PDB entry 7V94 | electron microscopy, 2.70 A resolution | chains A and B of the 4 polymer chains in the assembly

== Chain A ==
Molecule: Cas12c2
Source organism: uncultured archaeon
Amino-acid sequence (1232 residues; row label = number of the first residue in the row; numbers below 1 keep their minus sign (Met-13 is residue -13)):
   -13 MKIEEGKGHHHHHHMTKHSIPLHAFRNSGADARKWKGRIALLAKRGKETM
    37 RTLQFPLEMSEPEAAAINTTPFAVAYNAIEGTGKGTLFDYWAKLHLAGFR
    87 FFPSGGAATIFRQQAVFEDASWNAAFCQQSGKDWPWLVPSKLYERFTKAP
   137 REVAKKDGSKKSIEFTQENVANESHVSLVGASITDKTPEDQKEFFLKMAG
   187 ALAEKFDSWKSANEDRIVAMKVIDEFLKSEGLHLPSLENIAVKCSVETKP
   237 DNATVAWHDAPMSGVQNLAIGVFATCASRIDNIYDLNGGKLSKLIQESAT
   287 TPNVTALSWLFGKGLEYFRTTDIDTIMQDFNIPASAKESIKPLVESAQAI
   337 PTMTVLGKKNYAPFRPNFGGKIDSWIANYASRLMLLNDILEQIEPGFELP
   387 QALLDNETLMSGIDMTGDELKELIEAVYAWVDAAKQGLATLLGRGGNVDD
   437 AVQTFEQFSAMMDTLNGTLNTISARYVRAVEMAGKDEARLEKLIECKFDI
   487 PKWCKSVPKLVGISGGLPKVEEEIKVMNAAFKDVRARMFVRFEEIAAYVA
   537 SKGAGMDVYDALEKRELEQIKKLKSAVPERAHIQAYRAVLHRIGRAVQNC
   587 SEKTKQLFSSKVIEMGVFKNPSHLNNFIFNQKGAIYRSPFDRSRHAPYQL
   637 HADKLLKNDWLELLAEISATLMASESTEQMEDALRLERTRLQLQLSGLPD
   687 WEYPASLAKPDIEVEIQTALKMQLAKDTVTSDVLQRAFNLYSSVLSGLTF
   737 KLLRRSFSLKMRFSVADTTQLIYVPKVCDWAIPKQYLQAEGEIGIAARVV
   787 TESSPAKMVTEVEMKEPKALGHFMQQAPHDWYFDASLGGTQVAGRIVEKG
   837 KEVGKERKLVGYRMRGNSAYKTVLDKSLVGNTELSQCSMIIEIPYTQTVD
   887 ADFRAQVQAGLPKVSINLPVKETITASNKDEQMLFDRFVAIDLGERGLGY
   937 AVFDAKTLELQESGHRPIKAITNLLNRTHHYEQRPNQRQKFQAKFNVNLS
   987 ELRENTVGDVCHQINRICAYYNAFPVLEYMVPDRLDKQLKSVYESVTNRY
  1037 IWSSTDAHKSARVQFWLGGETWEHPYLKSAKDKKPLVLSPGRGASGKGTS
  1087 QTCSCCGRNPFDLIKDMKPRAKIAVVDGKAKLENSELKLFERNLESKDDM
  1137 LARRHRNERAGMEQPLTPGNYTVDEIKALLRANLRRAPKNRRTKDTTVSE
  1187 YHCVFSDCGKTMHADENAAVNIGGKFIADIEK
Disordered / not traced: -13 to 4, 141-144, 558-566, 913-918, 1081-1198, 1218
From the paper describing this entry:
  - catalytic residues: Asp928, Glu1014, Asp1201
  - binding site for sgRNA (chain B): His9, Arg12, Ser14, Arg19, Met36, Arg37, Phe626, Lys762, Gln771, Tyr772, Gln812, His815, Arg849, Gly852, Asn853, Ser854, Tyr856, Lys857, Lys955, Asn959, Arg963, Asn982, Asn991, His998, Gln999, Arg1002
  - binding site for target DNA (target strand): Met36, Phe626, Gln872
  - binding site for target DNA (non target strand): Arg137, Thr291, Ser294, Arg351
  - specificity-determining residues: Arg137, Arg351
  - mutagenesis - R137A, R351A: abolished binding to target DNA (non target strand)
  - conformationally variable residues (order/disorder transition): Phe626 to Arg630
  - mutagenesis - D928A: abolished catalytic activity on pre-sgRNA

== Chain B ==
Molecule: sgRNA
Source organism: uncultured archaeon
Sequence (112 nucleotides; numbered -1 to 110; the number before each row is that of its first residue; numbers below 1 keep their minus sign (G-1 is residue -1)):
    -1 GGAUACCACCCGUGCAUUUCUGGAUCAAUGAUCCGUACCUCAAUGUCCGG
    49 GCGCGCAGCUAGAGCGACCUGAAGAAAUUCAGGUUGGGUUUGAGGGGAAA
    99 UUAGGUGCGCUU
Disordered / not traced: -1 to 1, 25-27, 53-61, 67-80

== Interface between chain A and chain B ==
Residue-residue contacts (153):
  His9(A) - U87(B)  stacking on the base
  His9(A) - U88(B)  sugar contact
  Ala10(A) - U88(B)  sugar contact
  Phe11(A) - U88(B)  base contact
  Arg12(A) - U19(B)  hydrogen bond to the sugar
  Arg12(A) - G20(B)  salt bridge to the phosphate
  Arg12(A) - U88(B)  base contact
  Arg12(A) - U89(B)  hydrogen bond to the sugar
  Arg12(A) - A91(B)  salt bridge to the phosphate
  Asn13(A) - U88(B)  base contact
  Asn13(A) - G92(B)  phosphate contact
  Ser14(A) - G20(B)  phosphate contact
  Ser14(A) - U88(B)  hydrogen bond to the base
  Ser14(A) - A91(B)  hydrogen bond to the phosphate
  Ser14(A) - G92(B)  phosphate contact
  Gly15(A) - G20(B)  phosphate contact
  Gly15(A) - G92(B)  hydrogen bond to the phosphate
  Ala16(A) - G20(B)  hydrogen bond to the phosphate
  Asp17(A) - U89(B)  base contact
  Arg19(A) - G93(B)  salt bridge to the phosphate
  Arg19(A) - G94(B)  salt bridge to the phosphate
  Lys20(A) - G21(B)  salt bridge to the phosphate
  Met36(A) - G94(B)  base contact
  Arg37(A) - G94(B)  salt bridge to the phosphate
  Thr38(A) - G94(B)  hydrogen bond to the sugar
  Thr38(A) - G95(B)  sugar contact
  Gln40(A) - G95(B)  hydrogen bond to the phosphate
  Pro42(A) - C36(B)  sugar contact
  Tyr62(A) - A97(B)  sugar contact
  Glu66(A) - A97(B)  sugar contact
  Lys357(A) - A98(B)  sugar contact
  Arg368(A) - U100(B)  hydrogen bond to the sugar
  Arg368(A) - A101(B)  salt bridge to the phosphate
  Ser397(A) - U110(B)  hydrogen bond to the sugar
  Gly398(A) - U110(B)  sugar contact
  Arg461(A) - U110(B)  hydrogen bond to the base
  Pro494(A) - A101(B)  phosphate contact
  Lys495(A) - U100(B)  salt bridge to the phosphate
  Lys495(A) - A101(B)  hydrogen bond to the phosphate
  Leu496(A) - U100(B)  phosphate contact
  Val497(A) - U99(B)  sugar contact
  Val497(A) - U100(B)  phosphate contact
  Gly498(A) - U99(B)  sugar contact
  Gly498(A) - U100(B)  hydrogen bond to the phosphate
  Ser500(A) - A98(B)  hydrogen bond to the phosphate
  Ser500(A) - U99(B)  phosphate contact
  Lys550(A) - U110(B)  salt bridge to the phosphate
  Glu554(A) - U110(B)  phosphate contact
  Lys557(A) - U110(B)  hydrogen bond to the phosphate
  Arg578(A) - C108(B)  salt bridge to the phosphate
  Arg578(A) - U109(B)  salt bridge to the phosphate
  Arg581(A) - C106(B)  salt bridge to the phosphate
  Arg581(A) - G107(B)  salt bridge to the phosphate
  Asn585(A) - C106(B)  hydrogen bond to the phosphate
  Asn585(A) - G107(B)  hydrogen bond to the phosphate
  Ser624(A) - U110(B)  base contact
  Phe626(A) - U110(B)  base contact
  Arg671(A) - C106(B)  hydrogen bond to the sugar
  Gln678(A) - G107(B)  hydrogen bond to the sugar
  Gln678(A) - C108(B)  sugar contact
  Ser682(A) - U109(B)  phosphate contact
  Asp718(A) - U109(B)  phosphate contact
  Gln721(A) - C108(B)  sugar contact
  Gln721(A) - U109(B)  hydrogen bond to the phosphate
  Arg722(A) - C108(B)  sugar contact
  Arg722(A) - U109(B)  hydrogen bond to the sugar
  Asn725(A) - G107(B)  hydrogen bond to the sugar
  Asn725(A) - C108(B)  sugar contact
  Ser728(A) - G107(B)  sugar contact
  Lys746(A) - A96(B)  salt bridge to the phosphate
  Lys746(A) - A97(B)  phosphate contact
  Arg748(A) - A96(B)  hydrogen bond to the sugar
  Arg748(A) - A97(B)  hydrogen bond to the sugar
  Lys762(A) - G33(B)  salt bridge to the phosphate
  Lys762(A) - U34(B)  salt bridge to the phosphate
  Trp766(A) - C31(B)  hydrogen bond to the sugar
  Trp766(A) - C32(B)  sugar contact
  Ala767(A) - C31(B)  sugar contact
  Pro769(A) - U30(B)  sugar contact
  Pro769(A) - C31(B)  sugar contact
  Gln771(A) - U23(B)  hydrogen bond to the sugar
  Gln771(A) - U30(B)  hydrogen bond to the base
  Tyr772(A) - A22(B)  hydrogen bond to the base
  Tyr772(A) - U23(B)  sugar contact
  Gln774(A) - C24(B)  sugar contact
  Ala775(A) - U23(B)  phosphate contact
  Ala775(A) - C24(B)  phosphate contact
  Ile779(A) - U23(B)  sugar contact
  Gln811(A) - G21(B)  hydrogen bond to the sugar
  Gln811(A) - C32(B)  sugar contact
  Gln812(A) - G21(B)  hydrogen bond to the base
  Gln812(A) - A22(B)  hydrogen bond to the sugar
  Gln812(A) - C32(B)  hydrogen bond to the sugar
  Pro814(A) - C32(B)  phosphate contact
  Pro814(A) - G33(B)  phosphate contact
  His815(A) - G33(B)  hydrogen bond to the phosphate
  Asp816(A) - U34(B)  phosphate contact
  Arg849(A) - U34(B)  phosphate contact
  Arg849(A) - A35(B)  salt bridge to the phosphate
  Arg851(A) - A35(B)  salt bridge to the phosphate
  Arg851(A) - C36(B)  salt bridge to the phosphate
  Gly852(A) - U34(B)  sugar contact
  Gly852(A) - A35(B)  hydrogen bond to the phosphate
  Asn853(A) - U19(B)  hydrogen bond to the phosphate
  Asn853(A) - A35(B)  sugar contact
  Asn853(A) - C36(B)  base contact
  Ser854(A) - C18(B)  phosphate contact
  Ser854(A) - U19(B)  hydrogen bond to the phosphate
  Ser854(A) - G20(B)  base contact
  Ser854(A) - G33(B)  hydrogen bond to the base
  Ala855(A) - U19(B)  phosphate contact
  Ala855(A) - G20(B)  phosphate contact
  Tyr856(A) - G93(B)  hydrogen bond to the base
  Lys857(A) - G33(B)  sugar contact
  Lys857(A) - U34(B)  salt bridge to the phosphate
  Lys857(A) - A35(B)  salt bridge to the phosphate
  Thr858(A) - G20(B)  hydrogen bond to the sugar
  Thr858(A) - G21(B)  sugar contact
  Ile876(A) - A96(B)  sugar contact
  Asn903(A) - G95(B)  hydrogen bond to the sugar
  Arg952(A) - U87(B)  salt bridge to the phosphate
  Pro953(A) - G85(B)  phosphate contact
  Pro953(A) - G86(B)  phosphate contact
  Lys955(A) - A40(B)  phosphate contact
  Lys955(A) - A41(B)  sugar contact
  Asn959(A) - C39(B)  hydrogen bond to the phosphate
  Asn959(A) - A40(B)  hydrogen bond to the phosphate
  Asn962(A) - C9(B)  sugar contact
  Asn962(A) - G10(B)  phosphate contact
  Arg963(A) - G10(B)  phosphate contact
  Arg963(A) - U11(B)  salt bridge to the phosphate
  Arg963(A) - A40(B)  salt bridge to the phosphate
  Pro971(A) - G105(B)  sugar contact
  Asn972(A) - G105(B)  phosphate contact
  Asn972(A) - C106(B)  phosphate contact
  Arg974(A) - U104(B)  hydrogen bond to the sugar
  Gln975(A) - G105(B)  sugar contact
  Phe981(A) - G10(B)  sugar contact
  Asn982(A) - G12(B)  hydrogen bond to the phosphate
  Glu987(A) - U38(B)  sugar contact
  Leu988(A) - C39(B)  sugar contact
  Asn991(A) - U38(B)  hydrogen bond to the sugar
  Asn991(A) - C39(B)  sugar contact
  Asn991(A) - G92(B)  base contact
  Gly994(A) - G92(B)  sugar contact
  Asp995(A) - A91(B)  hydrogen bond to the sugar
  Asp995(A) - G92(B)  sugar contact
  His998(A) - U88(B)  hydrogen bond to the base
  His998(A) - A91(B)  hydrogen bond to the phosphate
  His998(A) - G92(B)  salt bridge to the phosphate
  Gln999(A) - U88(B)  hydrogen bond to the base
  Arg1002(A) - U88(B)  hydrogen bond to the base
  Gln1050(A) - G94(B)  base contact
Also at the interface, not in a pair above, chain A (104 interface residues in all): Lys22, Leu39, Ser360, Asn364, Ile499, Gly501, Gly502, Ala582, Ala813, Met850, Pro905
Also at the interface, not in a pair above, chain B (47 interface residues in all): U2, A29

== In short ==
The interface between chain A and chain B involves 104 residues on one side and 47 on the other, with 50
hydrogen bonds, 25 salt bridges and 1 aromatic stacking contact. Polar contacts include Ser14(A)-U88(B),
Arg461(A)-U110(B) and Gln771(A)-U30(B). From the paper: catalytic residues Asp928(A), Glu1014(A) and
Asp1201(A); R137A and R351A of chain A abolish binding to target DNA (non target strand).
Chain A is Cas12c2 and chain B is sgRNA, both from uncultured archaeon; the structure, Cryo-EM structure of
the Cas12c2-sgRNA-target DNA ternary complex, was determined by electron microscopy together with 7V93 from
the same study.
